PDB entry 4LH3 | X-ray diffraction, 1.81 A resolution | chains A and B

Chain A (and B):
Molecule: Delta-1-pyrroline-5-carboxylate dehydrogenase, mitochondrial
Organism: Mus musculus
Notes: EC 1.5.1.12; chain B of this document is another copy of the same molecule, construct and numbering; everything in this record applies to it too
UniProt: Q8CHT0 (AL4A1_MOUSE); residues 22-563 here correspond to UniProt positions 21-562 (UniProt number = residue number - 1)
Amino-acid sequence (563 residues; each row starts with the number of its first residue):
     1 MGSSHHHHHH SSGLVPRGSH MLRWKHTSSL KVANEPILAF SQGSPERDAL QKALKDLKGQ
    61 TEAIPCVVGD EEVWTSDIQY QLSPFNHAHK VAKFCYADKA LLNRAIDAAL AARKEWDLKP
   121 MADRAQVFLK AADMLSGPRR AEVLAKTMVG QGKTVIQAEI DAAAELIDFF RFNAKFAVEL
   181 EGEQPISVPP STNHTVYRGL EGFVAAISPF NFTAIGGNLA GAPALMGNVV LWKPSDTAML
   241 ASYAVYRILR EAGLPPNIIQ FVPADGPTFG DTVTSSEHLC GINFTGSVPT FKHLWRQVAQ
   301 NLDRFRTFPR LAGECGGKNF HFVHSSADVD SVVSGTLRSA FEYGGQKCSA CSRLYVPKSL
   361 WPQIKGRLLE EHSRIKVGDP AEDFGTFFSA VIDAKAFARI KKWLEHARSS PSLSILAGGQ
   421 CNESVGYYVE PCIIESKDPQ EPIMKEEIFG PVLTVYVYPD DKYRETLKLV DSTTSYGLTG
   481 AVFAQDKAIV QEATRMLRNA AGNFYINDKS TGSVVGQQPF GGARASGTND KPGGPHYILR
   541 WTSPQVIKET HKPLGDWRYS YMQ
Not modelled in the structure: 1-30 (chain B: 1-18)
Differences from the reference sequence: initiating methionine (1); expression tag (2-21); conflict Ala33 (Thr32 in Q8CHT0), Thr61 (Met60 in Q8CHT0), Lys468 (Gln467 in Q8CHT0)
Ligand contacts: glutaric acid (GUA): Asn211, Phe212, Ile215, Lys347, Cys348, Ser349, Thr511, Gly512, Ser513, Phe520
UniProt features mapped onto this chain:
  - active site: Glu314 (Proton acceptor), Cys348 (Nucleophile)
  - binding site (NAD(+)): Ser208, Lys233, Gly286 to Thr290, Glu447
  - binding site (substrate): Ser513
  - site: Asn211 (Transition state stabilizer)
  - modified residue: Lys31 (N6-succinyllysine), Ser44 (Phosphoserine), Lys52 (N6-acetyllysine), Lys93 (N6-acetyllysine), Lys99 (N6-acetyllysine), Lys114 (N6-acetyllysine), Lys130 (N6-acetyllysine), Lys175 (N6-acetyllysine), Lys318 (N6-acetyllysine), Lys347 (N6-succinyllysine), Lys358 (N6-acetyllysine), Lys365 (N6-acetyllysine), Lys376 (N6-acetyllysine), Lys395 (N6-succinyllysine), Lys462 (N6-acetyllysine), Lys509 (N6-acetyllysine), Lys531 (N6-acetyllysine), Lys552 (N6-acetyllysine)

Chain A / chain B interface:
Pairs across the interface (214):
  Ala39(A) - Tyr561(B)
  Phe40(A) - Tyr561(B)
  Gln42(A) - Gln563(B)
  Arg47(A) - Tyr561(B)  hydrogen bond (side chain-backbone)
  Asp117(A) - Arg498(B)  salt bridge
  Leu118(A) - Arg498(B)
  Thr154(A) - Tyr561(B)
  Val155(A) - Tyr561(B)  hydrophobic
  Ile156(A) - Tyr559(B)  hydrophobic
  Ile156(A) - Tyr561(B)
  Phe172(A) - Ile186(B)  hydrophobic
  Leu180(A) - His536(B)
  Glu183(A) - Pro535(B)
  Glu183(A) - His536(B)
  Pro185(A) - Gly516(B)
  Pro185(A) - Gln517(B)
  Ile186(A) - Phe172(B)  hydrophobic
  Ile186(A) - Gly516(B)  hydrogen bond (backbone-backbone)
  Ile186(A) - Gln517(B)
  Val188(A) - Gln517(B)
  Asn193(A) - Gln517(B)
  Asn193(A) - Gln518(B)  hydrogen bond
  Val196(A) - Arg498(B)
  Tyr197(A) - His536(B)
  Arg198(A) - Arg498(B)  hydrogen bond (side chain-backbone)
  Arg198(A) - Asn499(B)
  Arg198(A) - Ala501(B)  hydrogen bond (side chain-backbone)
  Arg198(A) - Gly502(B)
  Arg198(A) - Asn529(B)
  Glu201(A) - Asn499(B)
  Glu201(A) - Arg524(B)  salt bridge
  Phe291(A) - Phe308(B)  hydrophobic
  Lys292(A) - Leu302(B)
  Lys292(A) - Asp303(B)  salt bridge
  Trp295(A) - Ala299(B)
  Trp295(A) - Leu302(B)  hydrophobic
  Trp295(A) - Phe308(B)  hydrophobic
  Trp295(A) - Pro309(B)
  Arg296(A) - Ala299(B)  hydrogen bond (side chain-backbone)
  Arg296(A) - Gln300(B)  hydrogen bond (side chain-backbone)
  Arg296(A) - Leu302(B)
  Arg296(A) - Asp303(B)  salt bridge
  Ala299(A) - Trp295(B)
  Ala299(A) - Arg296(B)  hydrogen bond (backbone-side chain)
  Ala299(A) - Ala299(B)  hydrophobic
  Gln300(A) - Arg296(B)  hydrogen bond (backbone-side chain)
  Leu302(A) - Lys292(B)
  Leu302(A) - Trp295(B)  hydrophobic
  Leu302(A) - Arg296(B)
  Asp303(A) - Lys292(B)  salt bridge
  Asp303(A) - Arg296(B)  salt bridge
  Arg306(A) - Arg524(B)
  Arg306(A) - Ala525(B)
  Thr307(A) - Ala523(B)
  Thr307(A) - Arg524(B)  hydrogen bond (side chain-backbone)
  Phe308(A) - Phe291(B)  hydrophobic
  Phe308(A) - Trp295(B)  hydrophobic
  Phe308(A) - Arg524(B)
  Phe308(A) - Ala525(B)
  Phe308(A) - Gly527(B)
  Pro309(A) - Trp295(B)
  Arg310(A) - Thr528(B)  hydrogen bond (side chain-backbone)
  Arg310(A) - Asn529(B)
  Ser331(A) - Pro553(B)
  Ser331(A) - Leu554(B)  hydrogen bond (side chain-backbone)
  Ser334(A) - Leu554(B)
  Ser334(A) - Gly555(B)  hydrogen bond (side chain-backbone)
  Ser334(A) - Asp556(B)
  Ser334(A) - Trp557(B)
  Gly335(A) - Leu554(B)
  Leu337(A) - Trp557(B)
  Arg338(A) - Asp556(B)  hydrogen bond (side chain-backbone)
  Arg338(A) - Trp557(B)  hydrogen bond (side chain-backbone)
  Arg338(A) - Arg558(B)  hydrogen bond (side chain-backbone)
  Arg338(A) - Tyr559(B)
  Glu342(A) - Tyr559(B)  hydrogen bond
  Glu371(A) - Trp557(B)  hydrogen bond
  Glu371(A) - Arg558(B)  salt bridge
  Arg374(A) - Trp557(B)
  Arg374(A) - Arg558(B)
  Ile375(A) - Trp557(B)  hydrophobic
  Phe384(A) - Tyr561(B)
  Phe384(A) - Met562(B)
  Gly385(A) - Met562(B)
  Thr386(A) - Met562(B)
  Phe387(A) - Trp557(B)  hydrophobic
  Phe387(A) - Met562(B)  hydrophobic
  Ala484(A) - Met21(B)
  Gln485(A) - Met21(B)
  Asp486(A) - Met21(B)
  Lys487(A) - Met21(B)
  Val490(A) - Met21(B)  hydrophobic
  Gln491(A) - Met21(B)
  Thr494(A) - Ile547(B)
  Arg495(A) - Leu118(B)
  Arg498(A) - Asp117(B)  salt bridge
  Arg498(A) - Leu118(B)
  Arg498(A) - Val196(B)
  Arg498(A) - Arg198(B)  hydrogen bond (backbone-side chain)
  Arg498(A) - Gln545(B)  hydrogen bond (backbone-side chain)
  Asn499(A) - Arg198(B)
  Asn499(A) - Glu201(B)
  Ala501(A) - Arg198(B)  hydrogen bond (backbone-side chain)
  Ala501(A) - Gln545(B)  hydrogen bond (backbone-side chain)
  Gly502(A) - Gln545(B)
  Gly502(A) - Val546(B)  hydrogen bond (backbone-backbone)
  Asn503(A) - Val546(B)
  Phe504(A) - Gln545(B)
  Phe504(A) - Val546(B)  hydrogen bond (backbone-backbone)
  Phe504(A) - Ile547(B)
  Phe504(A) - Lys548(B)  hydrogen bond (backbone-backbone)
  Tyr505(A) - Lys548(B)
  Ile506(A) - Leu22(B)  hydrophobic
  Ile506(A) - Lys548(B)  hydrogen bond (backbone-backbone)
  Ile506(A) - Glu549(B)
  Ile506(A) - Thr550(B)  hydrogen bond (backbone-backbone)
  Asn507(A) - Met21(B)
  Asn507(A) - Thr550(B)
  Asn507(A) - Leu554(B)
  Asp508(A) - Lys548(B)  salt bridge
  Asp508(A) - Thr550(B)  hydrogen bond
  Asp508(A) - Leu554(B)
  Gly516(A) - Pro185(B)
  Gly516(A) - Ile186(B)  hydrogen bond (backbone-backbone)
  Gln517(A) - Pro185(B)
  Gln517(A) - Ile186(B)
  Gln517(A) - Val188(B)
  Gln517(A) - Asn193(B)
  Gln518(A) - Asn193(B)  hydrogen bond
  Gln518(A) - Val546(B)
  Gln518(A) - Lys548(B)
  Pro519(A) - Val546(B)
  Ala523(A) - Thr307(B)
  Ala523(A) - Ser543(B)
  Arg524(A) - Glu201(B)  salt bridge
  Arg524(A) - Arg306(B)
  Arg524(A) - Thr307(B)  hydrogen bond (backbone-side chain)
  Arg524(A) - Phe308(B)
  Ala525(A) - Arg306(B)
  Ala525(A) - Phe308(B)
  Gly527(A) - Phe308(B)
  Thr528(A) - Arg310(B)  hydrogen bond (backbone-side chain)
  Asn529(A) - Arg198(B)
  Asn529(A) - Arg310(B)
  Asn529(A) - Ser543(B)  hydrogen bond
  Asn529(A) - Pro544(B)  hydrogen bond (side chain-backbone)
  Lys531(A) - Pro544(B)
  Lys531(A) - Val546(B)
  Pro535(A) - Glu183(B)
  His536(A) - Leu180(B)
  His536(A) - Glu183(B)
  His536(A) - Tyr197(B)
  His536(A) - Leu539(B)
  Leu539(A) - His536(B)
  Leu539(A) - Leu539(B)  hydrophobic
  Ser543(A) - Ala523(B)
  Ser543(A) - Asn529(B)  hydrogen bond
  Pro544(A) - Asn529(B)  hydrogen bond (backbone-side chain)
  Pro544(A) - Lys531(B)
  Gln545(A) - Arg498(B)  hydrogen bond (side chain-backbone)
  Gln545(A) - Ala501(B)  hydrogen bond (side chain-backbone)
  Gln545(A) - Gly502(B)
  Gln545(A) - Phe504(B)
  Val546(A) - Gly502(B)  hydrogen bond (backbone-backbone)
  Val546(A) - Asn503(B)
  Val546(A) - Phe504(B)  hydrogen bond (backbone-backbone)
  Val546(A) - Gln517(B)
  Val546(A) - Gln518(B)
  Val546(A) - Pro519(B)
  Val546(A) - Lys531(B)
  Ile547(A) - Thr494(B)
  Ile547(A) - Phe504(B)
  Ile547(A) - Ile506(B)  hydrophobic
  Lys548(A) - Phe504(B)  hydrogen bond (backbone-backbone)
  Lys548(A) - Tyr505(B)
  Lys548(A) - Ile506(B)  hydrogen bond (backbone-backbone)
  Lys548(A) - Asp508(B)  salt bridge
  Lys548(A) - Gln518(B)
  Glu549(A) - Ile506(B)
  Thr550(A) - Ile506(B)  hydrogen bond (backbone-backbone)
  Thr550(A) - Asn507(B)
  Thr550(A) - Asp508(B)  hydrogen bond
  Pro553(A) - Ser331(B)
  Leu554(A) - Ser331(B)  hydrogen bond (backbone-side chain)
  Leu554(A) - Ser334(B)
  Leu554(A) - Gly335(B)
  Leu554(A) - Asn507(B)
  Leu554(A) - Asp508(B)
  Gly555(A) - Ser334(B)  hydrogen bond (backbone-side chain)
  Asp556(A) - Arg338(B)  hydrogen bond (backbone-side chain)
  Trp557(A) - Ser334(B)
  Trp557(A) - Leu337(B)
  Trp557(A) - Arg338(B)  hydrogen bond (backbone-side chain)
  Trp557(A) - Glu371(B)  hydrogen bond
  Trp557(A) - Arg374(B)
  Trp557(A) - Ile375(B)  hydrophobic
  Trp557(A) - Phe387(B)
  Arg558(A) - Arg338(B)  hydrogen bond (backbone-side chain)
  Arg558(A) - Glu371(B)  salt bridge
  Arg558(A) - Arg374(B)
  Tyr559(A) - Ile156(B)  hydrophobic
  Tyr559(A) - Arg338(B)
  Tyr559(A) - Glu342(B)  hydrogen bond
  Tyr561(A) - Ala39(B)
  Tyr561(A) - Phe40(B)
  Tyr561(A) - Arg47(B)  hydrogen bond (backbone-side chain)
  Tyr561(A) - Thr154(B)
  Tyr561(A) - Val155(B)  hydrophobic
  Tyr561(A) - Ile156(B)  hydrophobic
  Tyr561(A) - Phe384(B)
  Met562(A) - Phe384(B)
  Met562(A) - Gly385(B)
  Met562(A) - Thr386(B)
  Met562(A) - Phe387(B)  hydrophobic
Also at the interface, not in a pair above, chain A (107 interface residues in all): Asn34, Arg113, Gln157, Ser191, Val298, Asn301, Asp328, Phe483, Leu497, Lys509, Arg540, Gln563
Also at the interface, not in a pair above, chain B (102 interface residues in all): Asn34, Gln42, Arg113, Gln157, Ser191, Asn301, Asp328, Phe483, Leu497, Lys509, Arg540, Ser560

Overview:
Chain A and chain B form an interface of 107 and 102 residues respectively, with 52 hydrogen bonds and 12 salt
bridges. Polar contacts include Asp117(A)-Arg498(B), Glu201(A)-Arg524(B) and Lys292(A)-Asp303(B). Bound to
chain A: glutaric acid.
Chain A and chain B are both Delta-1-pyrroline-5-carboxylate dehydrogenase, mitochondrial (Mus musculus); the
structure, Structure of mouse 1-Pyrroline-5-Carboxylate Dehydrogenase (ALDH4A1) complexed with glutarate, was
determined by X-ray diffraction (same publication as 4LGZ, 4LH0, 4LH1 and 4LH2).
